PDB entry 7JW3 | X-ray diffraction, 3.05 A resolution | chain C

Chain C:
Molecule: Exonuclease mut-7 homolog
From: Aedes aegypti
Notes: EC 3.1.-.-
UniProt: Q179T2 (MUT7_AEDAE); residue numbers follow UniProt; this construct covers 25-405
Sequence (381 residues; numbered 25 to 405; the number before each row is that of its first residue):
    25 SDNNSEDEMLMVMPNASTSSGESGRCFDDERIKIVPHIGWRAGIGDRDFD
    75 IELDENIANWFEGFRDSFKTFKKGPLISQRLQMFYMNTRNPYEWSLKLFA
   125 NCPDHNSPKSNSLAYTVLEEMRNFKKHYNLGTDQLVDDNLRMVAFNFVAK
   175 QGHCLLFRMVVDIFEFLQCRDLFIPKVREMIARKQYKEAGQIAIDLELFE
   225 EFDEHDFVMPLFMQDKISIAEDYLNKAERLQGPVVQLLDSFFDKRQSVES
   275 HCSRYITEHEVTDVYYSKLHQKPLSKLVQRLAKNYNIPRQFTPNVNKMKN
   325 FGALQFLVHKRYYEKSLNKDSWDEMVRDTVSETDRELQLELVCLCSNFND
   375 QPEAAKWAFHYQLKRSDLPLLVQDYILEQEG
Unresolved in the structure: 25-71, 316-405
Modified residues: Mse33, Mse35, Mse37, Mse322, Mse349 (selenomethionine); Mse107, Mse110, Mse145, Mse166, Mse183, Mse204, Mse233, Mse237 (selenomethionine; parent Met)
Reported in the primary citation:
  - mutagenesis - K97A, K133A, K211A, K240A, K296A, K300A, R304A, K307A: decreased binding to dsRNA
  - mutagenesis - K296A/K300A, R304A/K307A: abolished binding to dsRNA
  - mutagenesis - K211A, K240A, K296A/K300A, R304A/K307A: decreased binding to ssRNA

Overview:
From the paper: K97A, K133A and K211A, among others, reduce binding to dsRNA; K211A, K240A and K296A/K300A,
among others, reduce binding to ssRNA; 10 substitutions were tested in all.
Chain C is Exonuclease mut-7 homolog (Aedes aegypti); the structure, Crystal structure of Aedes aegypti
Nibbler NTD domain, was determined by X-ray diffraction, deposited together with 7JW2.
